4YIV - chain A; structure by X-ray diffraction, 1.93 A resolution.

[Chain A]
Name: Apical membrane antigen AMA1
Source organism: Toxoplasma gondii ME49
UniProtKB: S8GKS3 (S8GKS3_TOXGO); aligned to UniProt positions 64-484 over residues 64-484
Chain sequence (419 residues; numbered 59 to 490; 13 numbers in that range are skipped by the numbering (no residue carries them; nothing is unmodelled there); the number before each row is that of its first residue):
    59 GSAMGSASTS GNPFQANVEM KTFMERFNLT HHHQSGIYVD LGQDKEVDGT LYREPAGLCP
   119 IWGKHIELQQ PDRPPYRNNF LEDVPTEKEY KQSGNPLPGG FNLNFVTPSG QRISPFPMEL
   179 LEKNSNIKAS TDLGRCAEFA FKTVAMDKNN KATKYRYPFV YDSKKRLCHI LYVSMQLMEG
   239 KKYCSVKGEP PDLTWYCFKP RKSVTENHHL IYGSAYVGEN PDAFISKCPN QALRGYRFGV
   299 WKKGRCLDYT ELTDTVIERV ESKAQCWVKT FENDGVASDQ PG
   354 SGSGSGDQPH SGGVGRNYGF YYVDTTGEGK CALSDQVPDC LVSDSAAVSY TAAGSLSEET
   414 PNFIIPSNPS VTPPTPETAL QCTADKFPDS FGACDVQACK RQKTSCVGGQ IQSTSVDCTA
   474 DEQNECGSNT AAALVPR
Not modelled in the structure: 59-68, 354-360, 429-430, 436-440, 470-490
Construct notes: expression tag (59-63, 485-490); linker (340, 354-359)
Cystine bridges: Cys117-Cys286, Cys194-Cys226, Cys242-Cys255, Cys304-Cys393, Cys324-Cys384, Cys435-Cys459
Covalent attachments: N-acetylglucosamine (NAG) linked to Asn86

[In short]
Chain A is Apical membrane antigen AMA1 (Toxoplasma gondii ME49); the structure, Crystal structure of
engineered TgAMA1 lacking the DII loop, was determined by X-ray diffraction together with 4YIZ from the same
study.
